Entry 7NG5 (electron microscopy, 3.80 A resolution); this record covers chains A and B of the 7 polymer chains in the assembly.

Chain A (and B):
Name: Lon protease homolog, mitochondrial
Organism: Homo sapiens
Notes: EC 3.4.21.53; chain B of this document is another copy of the same molecule, construct and numbering; everything in this record applies to it too
Reference sequence: P36776 (LONM_HUMAN); numbering as in UniProt (aligned over 115-959)
Amino-acid sequence (853 residues; numbered 107 to 959; the number before each row is that of its first residue):
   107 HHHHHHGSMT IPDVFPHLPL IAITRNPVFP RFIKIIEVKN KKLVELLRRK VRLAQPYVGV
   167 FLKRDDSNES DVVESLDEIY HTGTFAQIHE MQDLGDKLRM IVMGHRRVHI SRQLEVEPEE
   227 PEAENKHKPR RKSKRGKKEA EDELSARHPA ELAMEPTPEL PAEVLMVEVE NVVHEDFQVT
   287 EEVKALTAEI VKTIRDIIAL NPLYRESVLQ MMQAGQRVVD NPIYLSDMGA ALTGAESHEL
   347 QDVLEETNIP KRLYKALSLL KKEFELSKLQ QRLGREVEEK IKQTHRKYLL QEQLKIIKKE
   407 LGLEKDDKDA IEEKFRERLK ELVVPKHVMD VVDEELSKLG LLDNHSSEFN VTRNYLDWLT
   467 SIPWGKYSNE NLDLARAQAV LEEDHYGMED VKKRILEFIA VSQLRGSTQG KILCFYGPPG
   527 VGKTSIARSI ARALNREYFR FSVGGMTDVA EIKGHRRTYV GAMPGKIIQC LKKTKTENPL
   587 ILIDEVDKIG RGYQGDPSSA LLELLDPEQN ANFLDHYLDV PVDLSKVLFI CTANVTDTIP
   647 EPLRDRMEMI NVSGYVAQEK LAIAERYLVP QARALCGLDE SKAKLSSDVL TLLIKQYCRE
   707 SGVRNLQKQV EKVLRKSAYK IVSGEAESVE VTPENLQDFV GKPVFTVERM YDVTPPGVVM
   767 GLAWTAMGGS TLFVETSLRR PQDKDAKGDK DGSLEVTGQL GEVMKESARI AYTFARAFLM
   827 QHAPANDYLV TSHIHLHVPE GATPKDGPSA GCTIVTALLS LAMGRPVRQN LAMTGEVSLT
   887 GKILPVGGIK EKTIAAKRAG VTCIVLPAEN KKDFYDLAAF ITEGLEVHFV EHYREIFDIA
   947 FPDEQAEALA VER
Unresolved in the structure: 107-122, 222-271, 949-959
Differences from the reference sequence: expression tag (107-114)
Bound ions: Mg2+: T530 (together with ATP)
Residues lining bound ligands: ATP (adenosine-5'-triphosphate): D490, H491, Y492, M494, P525, G526, V527, G528, K529, T530, S531, E591, N640, Y661, I669, Y673, V709, R710, Q713
Swiss-Prot annotation at these positions:
  - active site: S855, K898
  - binding site (ATP): G523 to T530
  - natural variant: E476 (E476A: In CODASS), S631 (S631Y: In CODASS), A670 (A670V: In CODASS), R672 (R672C: In CODASS), P676 (P676S: In CODASS), R679 (R679H: In CODASS), R721 (R721G: In CODASS), A724 (A724V: In CODASS), P749 (P749S: In CODASS), G767 (G767E: In CODASS), I927 (deletion: In CODASS)
  - mutagenesis: K529 (K529R: Abolishes ATPase activity, and presumably ATP-driven protein unfolding, but does not block access to the proteolytic active site or prevent a substrate from binding to it), W770 (W770A: Has low basal, but normal stimulated ATPase activity, and retains peptidase activity; W770P: Has normal basal, but low stimulated ATPase activity, and abolishes peptidase activity), S855 (S855A: Lacks both ATPase and protease activity, but retains DNA binding activity), T880 (T880V: Enhances the basal, but not the stimulated ATPase activity), G893 (G893A: Has low basal, but normal stimulated ATPase activity, and retains peptidase activity; G893P: Has normal basal, but low stimulated ATPase activity, and abolishes peptidase activity), G894 (G894A/S: Enhances the basal, but not the stimulated ATPase activity, and retains peptidase activity; G894P: Enhances the basal, but not the stimulated ATPase activity, and abolishes peptidase activity)
From the paper describing this entry:
  - Mg2+ coordination: T530
  - binding site for ATP: R652
  - mutagenesis - K529R, E591Q, T803V, E812A, S855A: abolished catalytic activity (proteolytic activity)
  - mutagenesis - S855A: unchanged catalytic activity (ATPase activity)
  - catalytic residues: T803, H841, H843, S855
  - catalytic residues: E801, R815, K898 (proposed by the authors, not directly observed)
  - mutagenesis - T803V: decreased catalytic activity on ATPase
  - mutagenesis - H841F, H843F: abolished catalytic activity on proteolytically
  - mutagenesis - E801A: decreased catalytic activity (protease activity)
  - mutagenesis - E801A, E812A: decreased catalytic activity (ATPase activity)
  - mutagenesis - K529R, E591Q: abolished catalytic activity on ATPase

Interface between chain A and chain B:
Contacting residue pairs (55; chain A residue first):
  K393(A) with L409(B)
  L400(A) with E410(B)
  I403(A) with I403(B), hydrophobic
  L407(A) with Q399(B)
  N456(A) with L448(B)
  R459(A) with L447(B)
  R546(A) with Q615(B)
  S548(A) with E609(B), hydrogen bond
  G550(A) with S605(B)
  G551(A) with V555(B); S605(B), hydrogen bond (backbone-side chain)
  M552(A) with H622(B)
  T553(A) with Q600(B); G601(B)
  D554(A) with Y565(B), hydrogen bond
  E557(A) with R562(B), salt bridge; H622(B)
  H561(A) with R562(B); T564(B), hydrogen bond; Y565(B)
  V566(A) with E454(B)
  G567(A) with T564(B)
  A568(A) with T564(B)
  M569(A) with R562(B), hydrogen bond (backbone-side chain); R563(B), hydrogen bond
  P570(A) with R562(B), hydrogen bond (backbone-side chain)
  K572(A) with D625(B), salt bridge
  Q575(A) with D625(B)
  K594(A) with S605(B)
  G596(A) with Q600(B); G601(B)
  R597(A) with Q600(B)
  G598(A) with Q600(B), hydrogen bond (backbone-side chain)
  Y599(A) with Q600(B)
  L681(A) with R511(B), hydrogen bond (backbone-side chain); Q515(B)
  R710(A) with P613(B); D651(B), salt bridge; R652(B)
  K714(A) with D651(B); R652(B), hydrogen bond (side chain-backbone)
  E717(A) with K517(B), salt bridge
  R721(A) with R500(B); E503(B), salt bridge
  K722(A) with E503(B), salt bridge
  A724(A) with V507(B), hydrophobic
  V728(A) with A506(B), hydrophobic; Q509(B)
  S729(A) with L480(B)
  R785(A) with E812(B), salt bridge; I816(B)
  R786(A) with E812(B), salt bridge; R815(B)
  P787(A) with L885(B)
  K790(A) with R815(B)
Other interface residues (no listed pair), chain A (51 interface residues in all): H451, N460, P525, S531, A556, K578, N640, C682, L684, K718, Y725
Other interface residues (no listed pair), chain B (49 interface residues in all): E440, K444, S453, L510, K559, A606, L608, D612, E614, E647, P648, M653, E654, T819

Overview:
51 residues of chain A face 49 of chain B across their interface, with 10 hydrogen bonds and 8 salt bridges.
Among the polar pairs are E557(A)-R562(B), K572(A)-D625(B) and R710(A)-D651(B). The paper reports catalytic
residues T803(A), H841(A) and H843(A) among others; K529R, E591Q and T803V of chain A, among others, abolish
catalytic activity (proteolytic activity); 8 substitutions were tested in all.
Both chains are Lon protease homolog, mitochondrial (Homo sapiens). Entry 7NG5 (P1c-state of wild type human
mitochondrial LONP1 protease with bound substrate protein in presence of ATP/ADP ...) was determined by
electron microscopy (same publication as 7NFY, 7NG4, 7NGC and 7NGF).
